Entry 1A01 (X-ray diffraction, 1.80 A resolution); this record covers chains A and D of the 4 polymer chains in the assembly.

# Chain A
Protein: Hemoglobin (alpha chain)
Organism: Homo sapiens
Reference sequence: P69905 (HBA_HUMAN); residue numbers follow UniProt; this construct covers 1-141
Amino-acid sequence (141 residues; each row starts with the number of its first residue):
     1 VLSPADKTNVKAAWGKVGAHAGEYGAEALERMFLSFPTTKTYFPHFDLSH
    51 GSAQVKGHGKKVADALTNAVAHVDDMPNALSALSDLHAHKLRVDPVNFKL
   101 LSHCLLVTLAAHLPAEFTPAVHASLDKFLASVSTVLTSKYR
Ion coordination: heme Fe near His87 (its only coordinating residue here)
Residues lining bound ligands: heme (HEM): Met32, Thr39, Tyr42, Phe43, His45, Phe46, His58, Lys61, Val62, Ala65, Leu66, Leu83, Leu86, His87, Leu91, Val93, Asn97, Phe98, Leu101, Val132, Leu136
Curated features (UniProtKB/Swiss-Prot):
  - site: Lys61 (Not glycated)
  - natural variant: Asp6 (A6D: In J-Toronto; this construct carries the variant), Ala13 (A13D: In J-Paris 1/J-Aljezur), Glu27 (A27E: In Shenyang; this construct carries the variant), Lys61 (K61N: In Zambia; deletion: In Clinic), Asp64 (A64D: In Pontoise; this construct carries the variant), Asp75 (D75A: In Lille; D75G: In Chapel Hill; D75N: In G-Pest), Ala111 (A111D: In Petah Tikva)

# Chain D
Protein: Hemoglobin (beta chain)
Organism: Homo sapiens
Reference sequence: P68871 (HBB_HUMAN); numbering as in UniProt (aligned over 2-146)
Amino-acid sequence (146 residues; row label = number of the first residue in the row):
     1 MHLTPEEKSAVTALWGKVNVDEVGGEALGRLLVVYPATQRFFESFGDLST
    51 PDAVMGNPKVKAHGKKVLGAFSDGLAHLDNLKGTFATLSELHCDKLHVDP
   101 ENFRLLGNVLVCVLAHHFGKEFTPPVQAAYQKVVAGVANALAHKYH
Differences from the reference sequence: engineered mutation Ala37 (Trp in P68871)
Ion coordination: heme Fe near His92 (its only coordinating residue here)
Residues lining bound ligands: heme (HEM): Leu31, Thr38, Phe41, Phe42, Phe45, His63, Lys66, Val67, Ala70, Phe71, Phe85, Leu88, Leu91, His92, Leu96, Val98, Asn102, Phe103, Leu106, Leu141
Curated features (UniProtKB/Swiss-Prot):
  - natural variant: Leu3 (H3L: In Graz; this construct carries the variant), Glu7 (E7A: In G-Makassar; E7K: In Hb C; E7Q: In Machida; E7V: In SKCA), Lys8 (E8K: In G-Siriraj; this construct carries the variant), Val11 (A11V: In Iraq-Halabja; this construct carries the variant), Gly16 (W16G: In Randwick; this construct carries the variant), Val23 (E23V: In D-Granada; this construct carries the variant), Gly24 (V24G: In Miyashiro; this construct carries the variant), Gly25 (G25D: In Moscva; G25R: In Riverdale-Bronx; G25V: In Savannah), Leu32 (L32P: In Yokohama), Val33 (L33V: In Muscat; this construct carries the variant), Arg40 (Q40R: In Tianshui; this construct carries the variant), Phe42 (F42Y: In Mequon; deletion: In Bruxelles), 11 further natural variant entries in UniProt

# Chain A / chain D interface
Pairs across the interface - 22 pairs, chain A then chain D:
  Pro37(A) - His146(D)
  Thr38(A) - Pro100(D)
  Lys40(A) - His146(D)  hydrogen bond (side chain-backbone)
  Thr41(A) - His97(D)
  Thr41(A) - Asp99(D)
  Thr41(A) - Tyr145(D)
  Tyr42(A) - Arg40(D)
  Tyr42(A) - Asp99(D)  hydrogen bond
  Pro44(A) - His97(D)
  Leu91(A) - Arg40(D)  hydrogen bond (backbone-side chain)
  Arg92(A) - Ala37(D)
  Arg92(A) - Arg40(D)  hydrogen bond (backbone-side chain)
  Arg92(A) - Glu43(D)  salt bridge
  Asp94(A) - Asp99(D)
  Asp94(A) - Glu101(D)
  Asp94(A) - Leu105(D)
  Val96(A) - Glu101(D)
  Asn97(A) - Asp99(D)
  Tyr140(A) - Pro36(D)
  Arg141(A) - Val34(D)  hydrogen bond (side chain-backbone)
  Arg141(A) - Tyr35(D)
  Arg141(A) - Pro36(D)
Interface residues without a listed pair, chain D (15 interface residues in all): Gln39, Val98

# In short
Chain A and chain D form an interface of 13 and 15 residues respectively, with 5 hydrogen bonds and 1 salt
bridge. Polar contacts include Arg92(A)-Glu43(D), Lys40(A)-His146(D) and Tyr42(A)-Asp99(D). Ligands of chain
A: heme. Ligands of chain D: heme.
Chain A is Hemoglobin (alpha chain) and chain D is Hemoglobin (beta chain), both from Homo sapiens; the
structure, Hemoglobin (val BETA1 met, trp BETA37 ala) mutant, was determined by X-ray diffraction, deposited
together with 1A00, 1A0U and 1A0Z.
